PDB entry 7EJ6 | electron microscopy, 3.21 A resolution | chains B and D of the 4 polymer chains in the assembly

# Chain B
Molecule: HLJ1_G0016300.mRNA.1.CDS.1
Source organism: Saccharomyces cerevisiae
UniProtKB: A0A6L0Z498 (A0A6L0Z498_YEASX); the author numbering skips numbers that UniProt does not, so the offset changes along the chain: 1-330 = UniProt 1-330; 334-337 = UniProt 331-334
Chain sequence (334 residues; each row starts with the number of its first residue; note: 3 numbers in that range are skipped by the numbering (no residue carries them; nothing is unmodelled there)):
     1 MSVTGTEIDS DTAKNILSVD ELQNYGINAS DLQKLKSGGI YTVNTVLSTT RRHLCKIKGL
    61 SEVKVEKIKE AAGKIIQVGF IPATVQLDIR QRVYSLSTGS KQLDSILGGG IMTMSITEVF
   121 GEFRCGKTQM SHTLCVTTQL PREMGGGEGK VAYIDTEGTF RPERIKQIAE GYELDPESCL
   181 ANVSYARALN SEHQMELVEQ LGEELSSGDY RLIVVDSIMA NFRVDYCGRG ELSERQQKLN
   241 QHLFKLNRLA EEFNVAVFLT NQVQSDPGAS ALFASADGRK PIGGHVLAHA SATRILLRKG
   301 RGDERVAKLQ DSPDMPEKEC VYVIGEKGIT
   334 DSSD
Disordered / not traced: 1-15, 335-337
Bound ions: Mg2+: Glu157 (together with ATP)
Small-molecule neighbours:
  - ATP (adenosine-5'-triphosphate), molecule 1: Glu122, Phe123, Arg124, Cys125, Gly126, Lys127, Thr128, Gln129, Glu157, Arg164, Gln167, Arg305, Ile324, Gly325
  - ATP, molecule 2: Ala288, His289, Ser291, Leu309, Gln310, Asp311, Ser312, Pro313, Asp314, Met315, Pro316, Glu317
What the authors report for this chain:
  - binding site for the 9-nt DNA strand (chain D): Arg223, Arg235, Gln236, Ser265, Pro267, Gly283, Gly284, His285

# Chain D
Molecule: 9-nt DNA strand
Sequence (9 nucleotides; numbered 1 to 9; the number before each row is that of its first residue):
     1 TTTTTTTTT

# How chain B and chain D interact
Residue-residue contacts (26):
  Arg223(B) - DT6(D)  salt bridge to the phosphate
  Leu232(B) - DT4(D)  sugar contact
  Ser233(B) - DT2(D)  base contact
  Ser233(B) - DT3(D)  hydrogen bond to the base
  Arg235(B) - DT4(D)  hydrogen bond to the phosphate
  Arg235(B) - DT5(D)  salt bridge to the phosphate
  Gln236(B) - DT3(D)  phosphate contact
  Gln236(B) - DT4(D)  phosphate contact
  Gln237(B) - DT2(D)  phosphate contact
  Gln237(B) - DT3(D)  phosphate contact
  Gln264(B) - DT5(D)  sugar contact
  Gln264(B) - DT6(D)  sugar contact
  Gln264(B) - DT7(D)  phosphate contact
  Ser265(B) - DT6(D)  base contact
  Ser265(B) - DT7(D)  hydrogen bond to the phosphate
  Asp266(B) - DT7(D)  base contact
  Pro267(B) - DT6(D)  base contact
  Pro267(B) - DT7(D)  base contact
  Asp277(B) - DT7(D)  base contact
  Lys280(B) - DT6(D)  base contact
  Ile282(B) - DT5(D)  phosphate contact
  Gly283(B) - DT5(D)  hydrogen bond to the phosphate
  Gly284(B) - DT4(D)  sugar contact
  Gly284(B) - DT5(D)  phosphate contact
  His285(B) - DT4(D)  hydrogen bond to the phosphate
  Val286(B) - DT4(D)  hydrogen bond to the phosphate
Also at the interface, not in a pair above, chain B (18 interface residues in all): Arg229

# Overview
The interface between chain B and chain D involves 18 residues on one side and 6 on the other; the contacts
include 6 hydrogen bonds and 2 salt bridges. Among the polar pairs are Ser233(B)-DT3(D), Arg235(B)-DT4(D) and
Ser265(B)-DT7(D). From the paper: a binding site for the 9-nt DNA strand (chain D) at Arg223(B), Arg235(B) and
Gln236(B) among others.
Here chain B is HLJ1_G0016300.mRNA.1.CDS.1 (Saccharomyces cerevisiae) and chain D is a 9-nt DNA strand. Entry
7EJ6 (Yeast Dmc1 presynaptic complex) was determined by electron microscopy (same publication as 7EJ7, 7EJC
and 7EJE).
